8U3G - chain A; structure by electron microscopy, 3.42 A resolution.

# Chain A
Molecule: Sialin
From: Homo sapiens
Reference sequence: Q9NRA2 (S17A5_HUMAN); residue numbers follow UniProt; this construct covers 2-495
Chain sequence (503 residues; each row starts with the number of its first residue; numbers below 1 keep their minus sign (Met-7 is residue -7)):
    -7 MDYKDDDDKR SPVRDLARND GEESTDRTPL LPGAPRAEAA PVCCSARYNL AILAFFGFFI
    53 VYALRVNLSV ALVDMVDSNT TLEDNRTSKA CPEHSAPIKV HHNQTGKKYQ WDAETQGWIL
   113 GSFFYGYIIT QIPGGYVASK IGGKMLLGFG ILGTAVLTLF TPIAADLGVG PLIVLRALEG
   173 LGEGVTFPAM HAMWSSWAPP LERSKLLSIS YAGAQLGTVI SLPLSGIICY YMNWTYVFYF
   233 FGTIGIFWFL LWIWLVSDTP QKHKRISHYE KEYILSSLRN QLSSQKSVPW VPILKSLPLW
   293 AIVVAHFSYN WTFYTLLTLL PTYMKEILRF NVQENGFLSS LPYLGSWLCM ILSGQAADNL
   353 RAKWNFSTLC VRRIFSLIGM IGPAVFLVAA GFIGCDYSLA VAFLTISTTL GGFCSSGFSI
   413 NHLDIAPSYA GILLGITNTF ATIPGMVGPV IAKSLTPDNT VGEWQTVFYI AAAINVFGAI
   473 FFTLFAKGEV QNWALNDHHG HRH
Disordered / not traced: -7 to 35, 71-96, 489-495
Sequence notes: initiating methionine (-7); expression tag (-6 to 1)
Small-molecule neighbours: acetyl group / aspartic acid / glutamic acid: Phe50, Tyr54, Tyr119, Phe179, Tyr203, Ala206, Gln207, Ser411, His414, Leu415, Leu426, Asn430
Curated features (UniProtKB/Swiss-Prot):
  - motif: Leu22, Leu23 (Dileucine internalization motif)
  - modified residue: Ser3 (Phosphoserine)
  - glycosylation (N-linked (GlcNAc...) asparagine): Asn71, Asn77, Asn95
  - natural variant: Arg39 (R39C: In SD), Lys136 (K136E: In SD), His183 (H183R: In ISSD), Ser268 to Asn272 (deletion: In ISSD), Gly328 (G328E: In ISSD), Pro334 (P334R: In ISSD), Gly371 (G371V: In ISSD)
  - mutagenesis: Leu22 to Leu23 (Targeted to plasma membrane; Targeted to plasma membrane; sialic acid uptake strongly activated at acidic pH), Leu198 to Leu199 (Localizes in vesicular structures mainly concentrated in the perinuclear region), Ile266 to Leu267 (Localizes in vesicular structures mainly concentrated in the perinuclear region)
What the authors report for this chain:
  - binding site for aspartic acid: Tyr54
  - binding site for glutamic acid: Ser411, His414
  - conformationally variable residues (side-chain flip): Phe179
  - disease-associated variants - R39C, K136E: decreased stability (proposed by the authors, not directly observed)

# Overview
Chain A binds acetyl group / aspartic acid / glutamic acid. UniProt lists 6 mutagenesis sites. From the paper:
a binding site for glutamic acid at Ser411 and His414; R39C and K136E reduce stability.
Chain A is Sialin (Homo sapiens); the structure, Structure of NAAG-bound Sialin, was determined by electron
microscopy together with 8U3D, 8U3E, 8U3F, 8U3H and 9AYB from the same study.
